PDB entry 4JA2 | X-ray diffraction, 1.79 A resolution | chain A

== Chain A ==
Protein: Response regulator
Source organism: Thermotoga maritima
UniProtKB: Q9WYT9 (Q9WYT9_THEMA); numbering as in UniProt (aligned over 1-122)
Sequence (122 residues; row label = number of the first residue in the row):
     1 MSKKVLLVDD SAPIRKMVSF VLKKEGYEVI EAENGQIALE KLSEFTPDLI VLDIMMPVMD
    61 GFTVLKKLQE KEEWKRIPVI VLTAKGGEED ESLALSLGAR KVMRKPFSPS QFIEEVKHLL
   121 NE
Unresolved in the structure: 1
Modified / non-standard residues: Asp53 (aspartate beryllium trifluoride; BFD)
Construct notes: engineered mutation Pro13 (Val in Q9WYT9), Ile14 (Leu in Q9WYT9), Met17 (Ile in Q9WYT9), Val21 (Asn in Q9WYT9)
Metal / ion sites: Mg2+: Asp10, Asp53, Met55
From the paper describing this entry:
  - conformationally variable residues (side-chain flip): Phe107
  - mutagenesis - I17M: decreased catalytic activity on HK853

== In short ==
The Mg2+ site is built by Asp10, Asp53 and Met55. From the paper: I17M reduces catalytic activity on HK853;
conformational variability at Phe107.
Chain A is Response regulator (Thermotoga maritima); the structure, Structural basis of a rationally rewired
protein-protein interface (RR468mutant V13P, L14I, I17M and N21V), was determined by X-ray diffraction
together with 4JAS, 4JAU and 4JAV from the same study.
